3PCO - chains A and C of the 4 polymer chains in the assembly; structure by X-ray diffraction, 3.02 A resolution.

Chain A (and C):
Name: Phenylalanyl-tRNA synthetase, alpha subunit
From: Escherichia coli
Notes: fragment: ligase; chain C of this document is another copy of the same molecule, construct and numbering; everything in this record applies to it too
UniProt: C9QTZ3 (C9QTZ3_ECOD1); numbering as in UniProt (aligned over 1-327)
Chain sequence (327 residues; each row starts with the number of its first residue):
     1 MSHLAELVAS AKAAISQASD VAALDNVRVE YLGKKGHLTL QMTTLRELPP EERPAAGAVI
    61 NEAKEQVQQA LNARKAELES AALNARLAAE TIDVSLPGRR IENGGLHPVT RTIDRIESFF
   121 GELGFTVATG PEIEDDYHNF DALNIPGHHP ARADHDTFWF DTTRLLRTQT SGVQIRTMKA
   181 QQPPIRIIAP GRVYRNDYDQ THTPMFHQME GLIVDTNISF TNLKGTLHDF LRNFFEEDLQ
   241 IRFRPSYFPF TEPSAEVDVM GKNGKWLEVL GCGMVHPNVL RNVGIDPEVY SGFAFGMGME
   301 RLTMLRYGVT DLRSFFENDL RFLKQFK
Disordered / not traced: 1-85 (chain C: 1-4)
Residues lining bound ligands:
  - adenosine monophosphate (AMP): R195, T201, H202, T203, M205, F206, Q208, E268, G298, R301, L312
  - phenylalanine (PHE): H155, Q169, S171, Q174, R195, Q208, E210, F248, F250, T251, G271, C272, G273, A294, F295, G296
Reported in the primary citation:
  - specificity-determining residues: T251 (proposed by the authors, not directly observed)
  - mutagenesis - A294G: increased catalytic activity on para-halogenated Phe analogs (citing earlier work)
  - mutagenesis - T251G/A294G: increased catalytic activity on p-acetylphenylalanine (citing earlier work)

Interface between chain A and chain C:
Contacting residue pairs (5):
  G121(A) - E122(C)
  E122(A) - G121(C)
  E122(A) - E122(C)
  E122(A) - G124(C)  hydrogen bond (backbone-backbone)
  G124(A) - E122(C)
Also at the interface, not in a pair above, chain A (4 interface residues in all): L123
Also at the interface, not in a pair above, chain C (4 interface residues in all): L123

Summary:
Chain A and chain C each contribute 4 residues to their interface, with 1 hydrogen bond. The hydrogen-bonded
pair E122(A)-G124(C) is a backbone contact. Chain A binds phenylalanine and adenosine monophosphate. From the
paper: A294G of chain A increases catalytic activity on para-halogenated Phe analogs; the specificity
determinant T251(A).
Chain A and chain C are both Phenylalanyl-tRNA synthetase, alpha subunit (Escherichia coli); the structure,
crystal structure of E. coli phenylalanine-tRNA synthetase complexed with phenylalanine and AMP, was
determined by X-ray diffraction.
